7ZT2 - chains D and E of the 4 polymer chains in the assembly; structure by X-ray diffraction, 2.40 A resolution.

[Chain D]
Protein: E8 TCR Alpha
Source organism: Homo sapiens
Sequence (205 residues; each row starts with the number of its first residue):
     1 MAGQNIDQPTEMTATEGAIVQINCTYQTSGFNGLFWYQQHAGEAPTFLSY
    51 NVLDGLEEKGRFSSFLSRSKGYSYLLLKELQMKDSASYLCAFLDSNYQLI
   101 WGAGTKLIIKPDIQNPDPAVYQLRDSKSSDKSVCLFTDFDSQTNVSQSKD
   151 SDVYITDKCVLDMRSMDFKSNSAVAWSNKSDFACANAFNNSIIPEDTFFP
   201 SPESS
Unresolved in the structure: 1-3, 130, 190-205
Disulfide bonds: Cys24-Cys90, Cys134-Cys184

[Chain E]
Protein: E8 TCR beta
Source organism: Homo sapiens
Sequence (262 residues; numbered 1 to 262; the number before each row is that of its first residue):
     1 NAGVTQTPKFQVLKTGQSMTLQCAQDMNHNYMYWYRQDPGMGLRLIYYSA
    51 SEGTTDKGEVPNGYNVSRSTTEDFPLRLLSAAPSQTSVYFCASSNREYSP
   101 LHFGNGTRLTVTEDLNKVFPPEVAVFEPSEAEISHTQKATLVCLATGFYP
   151 DHVELSWWVNGKEVHSGVCTDPQPLKEQPALNDSRYALSSRLRVSATFWQ
   201 DPRNHFRCQVQFYGLSENDEWTQDRAKPVTQIVSAEAWGRADAAAGAAEQ
   251 KLISEEDLNGAA
Unresolved in the structure: 1, 243-262
Disulfide bonds: Cys23-Cys91, Cys143-Cys208

[How chain D and chain E interact]
Inter-chain disulfides: Cys159(D)-Cys169(E)
Residue-residue contacts (80; chain D residue first):
  Phe35(D) with Tyr98(E)
  Tyr37(D) with Pro100(E); Leu101(E), hydrogen bond (side chain-backbone)
  Gln39(D) with Gln37(E), hydrogen bond; Phe90(E)
  Glu43(D) with Phe90(E)
  Ala44(D) with Phe90(E), hydrophobic; Phe103(E), hydrophobic; Gly104(E); Asn105(E)
  Pro45(D) with Phe103(E)
  Phe47(D) with Pro100(E), hydrophobic
  Leu93(D) with Glu97(E); Tyr98(E), hydrophobic
  Tyr97(D) with Glu97(E)
  Leu99(D) with Leu101(E), hydrophobic
  Trp101(D) with Tyr35(E), hydrogen bond; Gly42(E); Leu43(E); Phe103(E), hydrophobic
  Gly102(D) with Gly42(E)
  Ala103(D) with Met41(E); Gly42(E)
  Lys106(D) with Gln173(E)
  Asp117(D) with His135(E), salt bridge
  Tyr121(D) with Ser129(E); Ala131(E); Glu132(E); His135(E); Thr136(E)
  Gln122(D) with Ser129(E)
  Leu123(D) with Phe126(E), hydrophobic; Glu127(E); Thr140(E); Val142(E), hydrophobic
  Arg124(D) with Phe126(E); Glu127(E), hydrogen bond (backbone-backbone)
  Asp125(D) with Ala124(E); Phe126(E)
  Ser126(D) with Val125(E), hydrogen bond (side chain-backbone); Glu127(E); Glu236(E), hydrogen bond (side chain-backbone)
  Val133(D) with Phe126(E), hydrophobic; Val142(E), hydrophobic; Leu144(E), hydrophobic
  Leu135(D) with Glu132(E); Thr140(E); Val142(E), hydrophobic
  Thr137(D) with Arg193(E), hydrogen bond
  Asp138(D) with Thr136(E); Arg193(E), salt bridge
  Tyr154(D) with Leu175(E), hydrophobic; Lys176(E); Glu177(E), hydrogen bond (side chain-backbone)
  Thr156(D) with Asp171(E); Ser189(E); Arg191(E), hydrogen bond
  Cys159(D) with Cys169(E), disulfide; Thr170(E); Arg191(E)
  Val160(D) with Cys169(E), hydrogen bond (backbone-side chain)
  Leu161(D) with Gly167(E); Cys169(E), hydrophobic; Arg193(E)
  Asp162(D) with Ser166(E); Gly167(E), hydrogen bond (backbone-backbone)
  Met163(D) with Lys138(E); Arg193(E); Val194(E)
  Arg164(D) with Ser166(E)
  Met166(D) with Lys138(E); Ser195(E)
  Phe168(D) with Lys138(E); Arg193(E)
  Ser170(D) with Arg193(E), hydrogen bond
  Ser172(D) with Arg191(E), hydrogen bond
  Val174(D) with Ser189(E); Arg191(E)
  Trp176(D) with Leu144(E), hydrophobic; Ala187(E), hydrophobic
Also at the interface, not in a pair above, chain D (45 interface residues in all): Lys131, Ser132, Ser151, Ile155, Asp157, Ala173
Also at the interface, not in a pair above, chain E (48 interface residues in all): Gly40, Ser99, Pro128, Leu141, Val168, Ala237

[Summary]
45 residues of chain D and 48 residues of chain E are in contact; the contacts include 1 disulfide bond, 13
hydrogen bonds and 2 salt bridges. Among the polar pairs are Asp117(D)-His135(E), Asp138(D)-Arg193(E) and
Tyr37(D)-Leu101(E).
Here chain D is E8 TCR Alpha and chain E is E8 TCR beta, both from Homo sapiens. Entry 7ZT2 (Structure of E8
TCR in complex with human MR1 bound to 5-OP-RU) was determined by X-ray diffraction together with 7ZT3, 7ZT4,
7ZT5, 7ZT7, 7ZT8 and 7ZT9 from the same study.
